Entry 2XJN (X-ray diffraction, 2.10 A resolution); this record covers chains A and K of the 12 polymer chains in the assembly.

# Chain A (and K)
Molecule: DNA protection during starvation protein
Organism: Streptococcus suis
Notes: EC 1.16.-.-; chain K of this document is another copy of the same molecule, construct and numbering; everything in this record applies to it too
UniProt: P0CB53 (DPS_STRSU); residues 8-172 here = UniProt positions 8-172
Chain sequence (165 residues; numbered 8 to 172; the number before each row is that of its first residue):
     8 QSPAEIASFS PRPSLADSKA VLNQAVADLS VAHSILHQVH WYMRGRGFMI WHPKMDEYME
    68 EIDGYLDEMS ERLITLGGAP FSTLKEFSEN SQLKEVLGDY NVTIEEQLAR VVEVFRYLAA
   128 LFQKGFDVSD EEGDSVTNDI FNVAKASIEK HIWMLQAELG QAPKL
Disordered / not traced: 8-22 (chain K: 8-20)
Ion coordination: Cu ion site 1: H47 (shared with 1 residue of chain C); Cu ion site 2: D74, E78 (shared with 1 residue of chain C)

# Chain A / chain K interface
Pairs across the interface (25; chain A residue first):
  R53(A) with R53(K), hydrogen bond (backbone-side chain)
  G54(A) with R53(K)
  I57(A) with M56(K), hydrophobic; I57(K), hydrophobic
  W58(A) with M56(K), hydrophobic
  K61(A) with M56(K)
  I111(A) with R53(K)
  E112(A) with R53(K), salt bridge
  W160(A) with F55(K), hydrophobic; H59(K)
  M161(A) with F55(K); M56(K), hydrophobic; H59(K)
  A164(A) with M50(K); R51(K); G52(K), hydrogen bond (backbone-backbone); F55(K), hydrophobic
  E165(A) with G52(K); R53(K), salt bridge; G54(K), hydrogen bond (side chain-backbone); F55(K), hydrogen bond (side chain-backbone); M56(K), hydrogen bond (side chain-backbone)
  G167(A) with G52(K)
  Q168(A) with R51(K), hydrogen bond (backbone-side chain)
  A169(A) with R51(K)
Also at the interface, not in a pair above, chain A (16 interface residues in all): Y65, P170

# Overview
Chain A and chain K form an interface of 16 and 9 residues respectively, with 6 hydrogen bonds and 2 salt
bridges. Polar contacts include E112(A)-R53(K), E165(A)-R53(K) and R53(A)-R53(K). D74(A) and E78(A) form the
Cu ion site 2.
Chain A and chain K are both DNA protection during starvation protein (Streptococcus suis); the structure,
Crystal structure of Streptococcus suis Dpr with copper, was determined by X-ray diffraction (same publication
as 2XJM, 2XJO and 2XKQ).
